Entry 1RQD (X-ray diffraction, 3.00 A resolution); this record covers chains A and B.

[Chain A (and B)]
Name: Deoxyhypusine synthase
From: Homo sapiens
Notes: EC 2.5.1.46; chain B of this document is another copy of the same molecule, construct and numbering; everything in this record applies to it too
UniProt: P49366 (DHYS_HUMAN); residues 1-369 here = UniProt positions 1-369
Amino-acid sequence (369 residues; row label = number of the first residue in the row):
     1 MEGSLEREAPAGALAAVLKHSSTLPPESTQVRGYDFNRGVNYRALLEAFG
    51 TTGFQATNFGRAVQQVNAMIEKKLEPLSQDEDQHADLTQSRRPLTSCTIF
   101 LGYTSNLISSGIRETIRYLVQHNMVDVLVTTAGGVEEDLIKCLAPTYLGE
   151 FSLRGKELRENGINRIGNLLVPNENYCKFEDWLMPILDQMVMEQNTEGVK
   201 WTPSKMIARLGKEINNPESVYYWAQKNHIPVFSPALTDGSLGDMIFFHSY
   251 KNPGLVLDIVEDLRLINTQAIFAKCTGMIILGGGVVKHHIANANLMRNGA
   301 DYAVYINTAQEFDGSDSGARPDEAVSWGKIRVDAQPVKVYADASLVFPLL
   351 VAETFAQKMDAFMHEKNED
Disordered / not traced: 1-27, 365-369 (chain B: 1-27, 78-92, 364-369)
Ligand contacts:
  - 1-guanidinium-7-aminoheptane (GC7), molecule 1: Asn106, Arg165, Ile166, Gly167, Gly239, Ser240, Asp243
  - 1-guanidinium-7-aminoheptane (GC7), molecule 2: His288, Asn292, Leu295, Gly314, Ser315, Asp316, Ala319, Glu323, Trp327, Lys329
  - 1-guanidinium-7-aminoheptane / NAD: Phe54, Gly284, Val285, His288, Asn292, Leu295, Asp313, Gly314, Ser315, Asp316, Ser317, Ala319, Glu323, Trp327, Lys329
  - NAD (nicotinamide-adenine-dinucleotide), molecule 1: Phe54, Gly284, Val285, His288, Asp313, Ser315, Asp316, Ser317
  - NAD, molecule 2: Thr104, Ser105, Asn106, Leu107, Ser109, Thr131, Ala132, Gly133, Glu136, Glu137, Ile166, Ala235, Asp238, Gly239, Gly282, Gly283, Gly284, Ile306, Asn307, Thr308, Ala309, Ser317, Ala341, Asp342, Ala343
UniProt features mapped onto this chain:
  - active site: Lys329 (Nucleophile)
  - binding site (NAD(+)): Ser105 to Ser109, Thr131 to Gly133, Glu137, Asp238, Gly283, Thr308, Ala309, Asp342, Ala343
  - binding site (spermidine): Glu136, Glu137, Asp243, His288, Gly314 to Asp316, Glu323 to Lys329
  - modified residue: Ser78 (Phosphoserine)
  - natural variant: Asn173 (N173S: In NEDSSWI), Tyr305 to Ile306 (deletion: In NEDSSWI)
  - mutagenesis: Asn106 (N106A: Strongly reduced NAD and spermidine binding. Reduced activity), Ser109 (S109A: Strongly reduced spermidine binding. Reduced activity), Glu137 (E137A: Strongly reduced NAD binding. Strongly reduced formation of covalent intermediate), Asp238 (D238A: Strongly reduced NAD binding. Strongly reduced formation of covalent intermediate), Asp243 (D243A: Reduces spermidine binding by 98%. Strongly reduced formation of covalent intermediate), Lys287 (K287A: Reduces covalent intermediate formation and deoxyhypusine synthesis by 99.5%. Retains low spermidine cleavage activity), His288 (H288A: Reduces spermidine binding by 98%. Strongly reduced NAD binding. Strongly reduced formation of covalent intermediate), Tyr305 (Y305A: Strongly reduced NAD binding. No effect on enzyme activity), Asp313 (D313A: Strongly reduced NAD binding), Asp316 (D316A: Reduces spermidine binding by 98%. Loss of covalent intermediate formation and deoxyhypusine synthesis), Ser317 (S317A: Strongly reduced NAD binding. No effect on enzyme activity), Glu323 (E323A: Reduces spermidine binding by 98%. Strongly reduced formation of covalent intermediate), 3 further mutagenesis entries in UniProt

[Chain A / chain B interface]
Pairs across the interface (130; chain A residue first):
  Ser28(A) with Tyr147(B)
  Thr29(A) with Tyr147(B); Leu148(B), hydrogen bond (backbone-backbone)
  Gln30(A) with Pro145(B); Thr146(B)
  Val31(A) with Ser109(B); Ser110(B); Gly111(B); Lys141(B); Thr146(B), hydrogen bond (backbone-backbone); Tyr147(B); Leu148(B), hydrophobic; Leu169(B), hydrophobic
  Arg32(A) with Arg113(B); Glu114(B), salt bridge; Arg117(B); Glu218(B), salt bridge
  Gly33(A) with Gly111(B); Glu114(B), hydrogen bond (backbone-side chain)
  Tyr34(A) with Glu114(B)
  Asp35(A) with Arg117(B), salt bridge
  Phe36(A) with Tyr118(B); Pro348(B); Val351(B), hydrophobic; Ala352(B), hydrophobic; Met359(B)
  Asn37(A) with Arg117(B); Tyr118(B); Gln121(B), hydrogen bond; His122(B), hydrogen bond
  Val40(A) with Ala352(B); Ala356(B), hydrophobic; Gln357(B)
  Tyr42(A) with Tyr42(B), hydrophobic; Arg43(B); Leu46(B), hydrophobic; Glu353(B), hydrogen bond; Gln357(B)
  Arg43(A) with Tyr42(B)
  Leu45(A) with Ala352(B), hydrophobic
  Leu46(A) with Tyr42(B), hydrophobic
  Phe49(A) with Ser344(B); Leu345(B); Pro348(B), hydrophobic; Leu349(B), hydrophobic
  Gly50(A) with Leu148(B)
  Thr52(A) with Ser110(B); Gly111(B), hydrogen bond (backbone-backbone); Ile112(B)
  Gly53(A) with Asn168(B); Leu169(B); Ser344(B)
  Phe54(A) with Asn106(B); Ser110(B); Ile166(B); Asn168(B), hydrogen bond (backbone-side chain); Leu169(B), hydrophobic; Asp342(B); Ser344(B)
  Gln55(A) with Phe151(B); Asp342(B), hydrogen bond (backbone-side chain); Ser344(B); Leu345(B)
  Ala56(A) with Ser344(B), hydrogen bond (backbone-side chain); Leu345(B), hydrophobic
  Thr57(A) with Leu148(B)
  Phe59(A) with Leu345(B), hydrophobic
  Asn106(A) with Phe54(B)
  Ser109(A) with Val31(B)
  Ser110(A) with Val31(B); Thr52(B); Phe54(B)
  Gly111(A) with Val31(B); Arg32(B); Gly33(B), hydrogen bond (backbone-backbone); Thr52(B), hydrogen bond (backbone-backbone)
  Ile112(A) with Thr52(B)
  Arg113(A) with Arg32(B)
  Glu114(A) with Arg32(B), salt bridge; Gly33(B), hydrogen bond (side chain-backbone); Tyr34(B)
  Arg117(A) with Arg32(B); Asp35(B), salt bridge; Asn37(B)
  Tyr118(A) with Phe36(B); Asn37(B)
  Gln121(A) with Asn37(B), hydrogen bond
  His122(A) with Asn37(B), hydrogen bond
  Pro145(A) with Gln30(B)
  Thr146(A) with Gln30(B); Val31(B), hydrogen bond (backbone-backbone)
  Tyr147(A) with Thr29(B); Gln30(B); Val31(B)
  Leu148(A) with Thr29(B), hydrogen bond (backbone-backbone); Val31(B), hydrophobic; Gly50(B); Thr51(B)
  Phe151(A) with Gln55(B)
  Ile166(A) with Phe54(B)
  Asn168(A) with Gly53(B); Phe54(B), hydrogen bond (side chain-backbone); Thr57(B)
  Leu169(A) with Val31(B), hydrophobic; Phe54(B), hydrophobic
  Glu218(A) with Arg32(B), salt bridge
  Asp342(A) with Phe54(B); Gln55(B), hydrogen bond (side chain-backbone)
  Ser344(A) with Phe49(B); Thr52(B); Gly53(B); Phe54(B); Gln55(B); Ala56(B), hydrogen bond (side chain-backbone)
  Leu345(A) with Phe49(B); Gln55(B); Ala56(B), hydrophobic; Phe59(B), hydrophobic
  Pro348(A) with Phe36(B); Leu45(B), hydrophobic
  Leu349(A) with Leu45(B), hydrophobic; Leu349(B), hydrophobic
  Val351(A) with Phe36(B), hydrophobic
  Ala352(A) with Phe36(B), hydrophobic; Tyr42(B); Leu45(B), hydrophobic
  Glu353(A) with Tyr42(B), hydrogen bond
  Ala356(A) with Phe36(B), hydrophobic; Val40(B), hydrophobic
  Gln357(A) with Tyr42(B), hydrogen bond
Other interface residues (no listed pair), chain A (62 interface residues in all): Thr51, Asn58, Leu107, Thr115, Lys141, Gly167, Ala341, Val346
Other interface residues (no listed pair), chain B (64 interface residues in all): Ser28, Asn58, Leu107, Thr115, Gly167, Val339, Ala341, Val346

[Overview]
Chain A and chain B form an interface of 62 and 64 residues respectively; the contacts include 22 hydrogen
bonds and 6 salt bridges. Among the polar pairs are Arg32(A)-Glu114(B), Arg32(A)-Glu218(B) and
Asp35(A)-Arg117(B). Chain A binds NAD, 1-guanidinium-7-aminoheptane and 1-guanidinium-7-aminoheptane / NAD.
Both chains are Deoxyhypusine synthase (Homo sapiens). Entry 1RQD (deoxyhypusine synthase holoenzyme in its
low ionic strength, high pH crystal form with the inhibitor GC7 ...) was determined by X-ray diffraction,
deposited together with 1ROZ.
